PDB entry 5J62 | X-ray diffraction, 2.15 A resolution | chains A and B

[Chain A (and B)]
Name: Putative reductase
Source organism: Peptoclostridium difficile (strain R20291)
Notes: chain B of this document is another copy of the same molecule, construct and numbering; everything in this record applies to it too
Reference sequence: C9YJD4 (C9YJD4_PEPDR); numbering as in UniProt (aligned over 1-213)
Chain sequence (231 residues; row label = number of the first residue in the row):
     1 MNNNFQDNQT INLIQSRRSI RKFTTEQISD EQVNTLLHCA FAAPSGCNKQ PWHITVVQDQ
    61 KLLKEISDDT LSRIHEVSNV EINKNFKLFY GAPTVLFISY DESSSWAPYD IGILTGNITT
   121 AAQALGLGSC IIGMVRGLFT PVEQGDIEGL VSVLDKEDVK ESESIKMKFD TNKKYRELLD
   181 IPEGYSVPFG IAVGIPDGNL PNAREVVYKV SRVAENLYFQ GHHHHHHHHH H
Disordered / not traced: 1-5, 214-231 (chain B: 1-6, 216-231)
Construct notes: expression tag (214-231)
Ligand contacts:
  - FMN (flavin mononucleotide), molecule 1: R17, R18, S19, R21, Y90, C130, I131, I132, G133, F189, R204
  - FMN, molecule 2: P44, S45, G46, C47, N48, W106, D110, I113

[How chain A and chain B interact]
Pairs across the interface (133):
  Q6(A) with T35(B), hydrogen bond; L125(B)
  N8(A) with Q9(B); A124(B), hydrogen bond (side chain-backbone)
  T10(A) with Q9(B), hydrogen bond; T10(B), hydrogen bond; L13(B); T120(B); A124(B)
  I11(A) with T35(B); A124(B), hydrophobic; L125(B), hydrophobic
  I14(A) with C39(B), hydrophobic; A42(B); N117(B); T120(B)
  Q15(A) with T35(B); H38(B); C39(B); A42(B)
  R17(A) with A42(B), hydrogen bond (side chain-backbone); A43(B); P44(B)
  Q27(A) with E215(B), hydrogen bond
  V33(A) with R212(B)
  N34(A) with R212(B)
  T35(A) with I11(B); Q15(B)
  L37(A) with Y208(B), hydrophobic
  H38(A) with Q15(B), hydrogen bond; V206(B); Y208(B)
  C39(A) with I14(B), hydrophobic; Q15(B)
  F41(A) with R204(B), hydrogen bond (backbone-side chain); V206(B), hydrophobic; V207(B); Y208(B), hydrophobic; K209(B)
  A42(A) with I14(B); R17(B), hydrogen bond (backbone-side chain); R204(B)
  A43(A) with R17(B); R204(B), hydrogen bond (backbone-side chain)
  P44(A) with R17(B); I131(B), hydrophobic
  K49(A) with K209(B), hydrogen bond (backbone-side chain)
  Q50(A) with R204(B); V207(B); K209(B), hydrogen bond (backbone-side chain)
  W52(A) with K209(B)
  H53(A) with K209(B), hydrogen bond (side chain-backbone); V210(B); S211(B), hydrogen bond
  I54(A) with K209(B), hydrogen bond (backbone-backbone); V210(B); S211(B), hydrogen bond (backbone-backbone)
  T55(A) with S211(B); V213(B)
  V56(A) with V210(B), hydrophobic; S211(B), hydrogen bond (backbone-backbone); R212(B); V213(B), hydrogen bond (backbone-backbone)
  V57(A) with V213(B)
  Q58(A) with V213(B), hydrogen bond (backbone-backbone); E215(B)
  D59(A) with V213(B); E215(B)
  Y100(A) with Y109(B), hydrogen bond
  S105(A) with R136(B), hydrogen bond; E143(B), hydrogen bond
  W106(A) with G133(B); R136(B); D146(B); P188(B)
  P108(A) with P108(B); Y109(B)
  Y109(A) with Y100(B), hydrogen bond; P108(B); I111(B), hydrophobic; G112(B); P188(B); F189(B), hydrophobic
  I111(A) with Y109(B), hydrophobic
  G112(A) with Y109(B); G112(B); I113(B), hydrogen bond (backbone-backbone)
  I113(A) with G112(B), hydrogen bond (backbone-backbone); G116(B); I131(B), hydrophobic
  G116(A) with I113(B)
  N117(A) with I14(B)
  T120(A) with T10(B)
  A121(A) with I11(B), hydrophobic
  A124(A) with N8(B), hydrogen bond (backbone-side chain); T10(B)
  I131(A) with I113(B), hydrophobic
  G133(A) with W106(B)
  L178(A) with V213(B)
  D180(A) with S211(B), hydrogen bond
  P188(A) with W106(B); Y109(B)
  F189(A) with Y109(B), hydrophobic
  R204(A) with F41(B), hydrogen bond (side chain-backbone); A42(B); A43(B), hydrogen bond (side chain-backbone); Q50(B)
  V206(A) with H38(B); F41(B)
  V207(A) with F41(B)
  Y208(A) with L37(B), hydrophobic; H38(B); F41(B), hydrophobic
  K209(A) with F41(B); K49(B); Q50(B), hydrogen bond (side chain-backbone); W52(B); H53(B), hydrogen bond (backbone-side chain); I54(B), hydrogen bond (backbone-backbone)
  V210(A) with H53(B); I54(B)
  S211(A) with H53(B), hydrogen bond; I54(B), hydrogen bond (backbone-backbone); T55(B); V56(B), hydrogen bond (backbone-backbone); D180(B), hydrogen bond
  R212(A) with N34(B), hydrogen bond; L37(B); V56(B)
  V213(A) with V56(B), hydrogen bond (backbone-backbone); Q58(B); D59(B); L178(B)
Interface residues without a listed pair, chain A (64 interface residues in all): Q9, L13, N48, L62, T115, L125, M134, L179
Interface residues without a listed pair, chain B (65 interface residues in all): V33, N48, V57, L62, T115, A121, L179, A214

[Summary]
Chain A and chain B form an interface of 64 and 65 residues respectively, with 38 hydrogen bonds. Among the
polar pairs are Q6(A)-T35(B), N8(A)-A124(B) and T10(A)-Q9(B). Chain A binds flavin mononucleotide.
Chain A and chain B are both Putative reductase (Peptoclostridium difficile (strain R20291)); the structure,
FMN-dependent Nitroreductase (CDR20291_0684) from Clostridium difficile R20291, was determined by X-ray
diffraction together with 5J6C from the same study.
